5JTA - chain A; structure by X-ray diffraction, 2.72 A resolution.

# Chain A
Molecule: Neutral trehalase
Source organism: Saccharomyces cerevisiae
Notes: EC 3.2.1.28
Reference sequence: P32356 (TREA_YEAST); numbering as in UniProt (aligned over 1-751)
Chain sequence (751 residues; each row starts with the number of its first residue):
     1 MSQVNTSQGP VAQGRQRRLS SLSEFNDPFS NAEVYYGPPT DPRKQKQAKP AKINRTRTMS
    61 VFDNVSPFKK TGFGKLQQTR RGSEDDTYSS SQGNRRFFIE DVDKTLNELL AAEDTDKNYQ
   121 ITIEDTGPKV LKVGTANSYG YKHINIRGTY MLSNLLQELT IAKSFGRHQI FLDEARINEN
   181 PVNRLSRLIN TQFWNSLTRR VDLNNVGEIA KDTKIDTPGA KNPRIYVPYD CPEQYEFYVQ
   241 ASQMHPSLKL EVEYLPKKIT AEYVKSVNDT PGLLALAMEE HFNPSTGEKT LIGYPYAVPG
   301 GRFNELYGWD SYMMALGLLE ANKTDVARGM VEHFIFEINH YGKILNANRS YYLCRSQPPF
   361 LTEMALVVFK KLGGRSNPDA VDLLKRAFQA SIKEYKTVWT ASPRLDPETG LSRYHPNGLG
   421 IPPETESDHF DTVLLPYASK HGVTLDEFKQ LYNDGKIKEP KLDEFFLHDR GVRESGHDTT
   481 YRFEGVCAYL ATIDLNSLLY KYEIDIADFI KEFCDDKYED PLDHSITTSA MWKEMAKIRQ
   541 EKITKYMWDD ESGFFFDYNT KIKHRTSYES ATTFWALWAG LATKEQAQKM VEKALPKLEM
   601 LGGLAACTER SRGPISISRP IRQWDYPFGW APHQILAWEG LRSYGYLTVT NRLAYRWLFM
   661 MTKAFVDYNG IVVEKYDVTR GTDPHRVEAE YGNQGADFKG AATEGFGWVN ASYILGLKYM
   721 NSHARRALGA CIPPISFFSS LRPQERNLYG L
Not modelled in the structure: 1-178, 680-701
UniProt features mapped onto this chain:
  - active site (Proton donor/acceptor): Asp-478, Glu-674
  - binding site (Ca(2+)): Asp-114, Asp-116, Asn-118, Gln-120, Asp-125
  - binding site (substrate): Arg-302, Trp-309, Asp-310, Asn-346, Arg-355 to Gln-357, Glu-424, Arg-473, Gly-476
  - site: Arg-55 (BMH1 binding)
  - modified residue: Ser-2 (N-acetylserine), Ser-20 (Phosphoserine), Ser-21 (Phosphoserine), Ser-23 (Phosphoserine), Thr-58 (Phosphothreonine), Ser-60 (Phosphoserine), Ser-66 (Phosphoserine), Ser-83 (Phosphoserine)
Reported in the primary citation:
  - conformationally variable residues (order/disorder transition): His-685 to Gly-700
  - mutagenesis - D478A, E674A: abolished catalytic activity on Bmh1
  - mutagenesis - E690A: decreased catalytic activity
  - mutagenesis - Y691A: abolished catalytic activity
  - mutagenesis - Q120A, R686A: decreased catalytic activity on Bmh1

# Summary
From UniProt: active-site residues Asp-478 and Glu-674, 5 Ca2+-binding residues and 10 substrate-binding
residues. The paper reports that D478A and E674A abolish catalytic activity on Bmh1; conformational
variability at His-685; 6 substitutions were tested in all.
Chain A is Neutral trehalase (Saccharomyces cerevisiae); the structure, Neutral trehalase Nth1 from
Saccharomyces cerevisiae, was determined by X-ray diffraction, deposited together with 5M4A, 5N6N and 5NIS.
